5L5Q - chains F and G of the 28 polymer chains in the assembly; structure by X-ray diffraction, 2.80 A resolution.

== Chain F ==
Protein: Probable proteasome subunit alpha type-7
Organism: Saccharomyces cerevisiae (strain ATCC 204508 / S288c)
Notes: EC 3.4.25.1
UniProt: P21242 (PSA7_YEAST); residues -3 to 284 here correspond to UniProt positions 1-288 (UniProt number = residue number + 4)
Chain sequence (288 residues; each row starts with the number of its first residue; numbers below 1 keep their minus sign (Met-3 is residue -3)):
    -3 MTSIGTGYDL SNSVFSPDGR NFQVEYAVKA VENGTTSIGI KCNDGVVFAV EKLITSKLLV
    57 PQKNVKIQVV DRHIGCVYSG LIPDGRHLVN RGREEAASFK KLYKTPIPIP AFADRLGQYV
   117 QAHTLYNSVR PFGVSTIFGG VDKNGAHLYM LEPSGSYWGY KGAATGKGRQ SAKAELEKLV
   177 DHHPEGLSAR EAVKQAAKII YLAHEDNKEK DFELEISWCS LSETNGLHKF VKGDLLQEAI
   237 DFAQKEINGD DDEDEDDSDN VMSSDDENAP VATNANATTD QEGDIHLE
Disordered / not traced: -3 to 1, 245-284
Curated features (UniProtKB/Swiss-Prot):
  - modified residue: Thr-2 (N-acetylthreonine)

== Chain G ==
Protein: Proteasome subunit alpha type-1
Organism: Saccharomyces cerevisiae (strain ATCC 204508 / S288c)
Notes: EC 3.4.25.1
UniProt: P21243 (PSA1_YEAST); residues -8 to 243 here correspond to UniProt positions 1-252 (UniProt number = residue number + 9)
Chain sequence (252 residues; each row starts with the number of its first residue; numbers below 1 keep their minus sign (Met-8 is residue -8)):
    -8 MSGAAAASAA GYDRHITIFS PEGRLYQVEY AFKATNQTNI NSLAVRGKDC TVVISQKKVP
    52 DKLLDPTTVS YIFCISRTIG MVVNGPIPDA RNAALRAKAE AAEFRYKYGY DMPCDVLAKR
   112 MANLSQIYTQ RAYMRPLGVI LTFVSVDEEL GPSIYKTDPA GYYVGYKATA TGPKQQEITT
   172 NLENHFKKSK IDHINEESWE KVVEFAITHM IDALGTEFSK NDLEVGVATK DKFFTLSAEN
   232 IEERLVAIAE QD
Disordered / not traced: -8 to 1, 243
Bound ions: Mg2+: Thr8, Tyr119, Arg122, Met125

== Interface between chain F and chain G ==
Pairs across the interface (60):
  Thr2(F) - His6(G)
  Gly3(F) - His6(G)
  Tyr4(F) - Arg5(G)
  Tyr4(F) - His6(G)
  Tyr4(F) - Tyr21(G)
  Ser9(F) - Arg126(G)
  Val10(F) - His6(G)
  Val10(F) - Gln18(G)
  Phe11(F) - Gln18(G)  hydrogen bond (backbone-side chain)
  Phe11(F) - Tyr21(G)
  Phe11(F) - Ala22(G)  hydrophobic
  Phe11(F) - Arg126(G)
  Phe11(F) - Pro127(G)
  Ser12(F) - Tyr21(G)
  Pro13(F) - Tyr21(G)  hydrophobic
  Pro13(F) - Lys24(G)  hydrogen bond (backbone-side chain)
  Asp14(F) - Lys24(G)
  Gly15(F) - Tyr21(G)
  Gly15(F) - Ala25(G)
  Lys37(F) - Asp56(G)  salt bridge
  Asp110(F) - Arg82(G)
  Gln114(F) - Arg82(G)  hydrogen bond (side chain-backbone)
  Gln114(F) - Asn83(G)
  Gln114(F) - Leu86(G)
  Gln117(F) - Pro79(G)
  Gln117(F) - Asp80(G)
  Gln117(F) - Asn83(G)  hydrogen bond
  Gln117(F) - Arg126(G)  hydrogen bond
  Thr120(F) - Arg126(G)  hydrogen bond (backbone-side chain)
  Leu121(F) - Tyr124(G)
  Leu121(F) - Arg126(G)
  Tyr122(F) - Tyr124(G)
  Tyr122(F) - Met125(G)  hydrophobic
  Ser150(F) - Pro79(G)
  Gly151(F) - Pro79(G)
  Ser152(F) - Ile78(G)
  Ser152(F) - Pro79(G)
  Tyr153(F) - Arg82(G)  hydrogen bond (backbone-side chain)
  Trp154(F) - Leu55(G)  hydrophobic
  Trp154(F) - Thr59(G)
  Trp154(F) - Val60(G)  hydrophobic
  Trp154(F) - Ser61(G)
  Trp154(F) - Tyr62(G)
  Trp154(F) - Ile78(G)  hydrophobic
  Trp154(F) - Arg82(G)
  Gly155(F) - Leu55(G)
  Gly155(F) - Asp56(G)  hydrogen bond (backbone-backbone)
  Gly155(F) - Thr59(G)  hydrogen bond (backbone-side chain)
  Tyr156(F) - Leu54(G)
  Tyr156(F) - Leu55(G)
  Tyr156(F) - Asp56(G)
  Lys157(F) - Lys53(G)
  Lys157(F) - Leu54(G)  hydrogen bond (backbone-backbone)
  Lys157(F) - Leu55(G)
  Gly158(F) - Leu54(G)
  Leu172(F) - Leu54(G)  hydrophobic
  Glu173(F) - Lys53(G)
  Glu173(F) - Leu54(G)
  Val176(F) - Leu54(G)  hydrophobic
  Asp177(F) - Lys53(G)  salt bridge
Interface residues without a listed pair, chain F (32 interface residues in all): Tyr145, Lys169
Interface residues without a listed pair, chain G (29 interface residues in all): Asp52, Pro57, Leu128, Gly129

== In short ==
The interface between chain F and chain G involves 32 residues on one side and 29 on the other; the contacts
include 10 hydrogen bonds and 2 salt bridges. Polar pairs include Lys37(F)-Asp56(G), Asp177(F)-Lys53(G) and
Phe11(F)-Gln18(G).
Chain F is Probable proteasome subunit alpha type-7 and chain G is Proteasome subunit alpha type-1, both from
Saccharomyces cerevisiae (strain ATCC 204508 / S288c); the structure, Yeast 20S proteasome with human beta5i
(1-138) and human beta6 (97-111; 118-133) in complex with epoxyketone ..., was determined by X-ray
diffraction, deposited together with 5L52, 5L54, 5L55, 5L5A, 5L5B, 5L5D and 30 further entries.
